PDB entry 5VFM | X-ray diffraction, 2.06 A resolution | chains B and A

Chain B (and A):
Protein: Basic phospholipase A2 homolog BnSP-7
Organism: Bothrops pauloensis
Notes: chain A of this document is another copy of the same molecule, construct and numbering; everything in this record applies to it too
UniProtKB: Q9IAT9 (PA2H_BOTPA); the author numbering skips numbers that UniProt does not, so the offset changes along the chain: 2-13 = UniProt 1-12; 15-53 = UniProt 13-51; 57-61 = UniProt 52-56; 67-88 = UniProt 57-78; 3 more segments
Sequence (121 residues; row label = number of the first residue in the row; note: 12 numbers in that range are skipped by the numbering (no residue carries them; nothing is unmodelled there)):
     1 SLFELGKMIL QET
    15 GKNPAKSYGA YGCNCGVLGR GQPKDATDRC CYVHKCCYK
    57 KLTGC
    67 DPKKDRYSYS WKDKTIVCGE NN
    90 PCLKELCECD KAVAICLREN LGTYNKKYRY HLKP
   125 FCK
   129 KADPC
Construct notes: insertion (1); conflict Leu2 (Ser1 in Q9IAT9)
Cystine bridges: Cys27-Cys126, Cys29-Cys45, Cys44-Cys105, Cys50-Cys133, Cys51-Cys98, Cys61-Cys91, Cys84-Cys96
Ligand contacts: 1-ethoxy-2-(2-methoxyethoxy)ethane (ME2): Leu2, Phe3, Leu5, Gly6, Ile9, Pro18, Ala19, Tyr22, Gly23, Gly30
Swiss-Prot annotation at these positions:
  - site: Lys116 (Important residue of the cationic membrane-docking site (MDoS))

How chain B and chain A interact:
Residue-residue contacts (20; chain B residue first):
  Leu2(B) with Pro123(A), hydrophobic
  Phe3(B) with Leu121(A), hydrophobic; Phe125(A), hydrophobic
  Ala19(B) with Tyr119(A), hydrophobic
  Lys20(B) with Tyr119(A)
  Val31(B) with Val31(A), hydrophobic
  Leu32(B) with Leu32(A), hydrophobic
  Lys69(B) with Pro123(A); Phe125(A)
  Lys70(B) with Pro123(A); Phe125(A)
  Tyr119(B) with Ala19(A), hydrophobic; Lys20(A); Tyr119(A), hydrogen bond
  Leu121(B) with Phe3(A), hydrophobic
  Pro123(B) with Leu2(A), hydrophobic; Lys69(A); Lys70(A)
  Phe125(B) with Phe3(A), hydrophobic; Lys69(A)
Interface residues without a listed pair, chain B (13 interface residues in all): Ser1
Interface residues without a listed pair, chain A (13 interface residues in all): Ser1

Summary:
Chain B and chain A each contribute 13 residues to their interface, with 1 hydrogen bond. Its one
hydrogen-bonded contact is Tyr119(B)-Tyr119(A). Bound to chain B: 1-ethoxy-2-(2-methoxyethoxy)ethane.
Chain B and chain A are both Basic phospholipase A2 homolog BnSP-7 (Bothrops pauloensis); the structure,
Crystal structure of BnSP-7 from Bothrops pauloensis complexed with p-coumaric acid, was determined by X-ray
diffraction (same publication as 5VFH, 5VFN and 5VFJ).
